PDB entry 6ZHH | X-ray diffraction, 3.00 A resolution | chain A

# Chain A
Protein: Calcium-transporting ATPase
From: Listeria monocytogenes
Notes: engineered mutation(s): G4 insertion
Reference sequence: A0A1C7PY84 (A0A1C7PY84_LISMN); numbering as in UniProt; present here: 2-40, 45-880
Amino-acid sequence (911 residues; each row starts with the number of its first residue; note: 4 numbers in that range are skipped by the numbering (no residue carries them; nothing is unmodelled there); a row labelled like 40A-40H holds insertion residues (40A, then the next letters in order); numbering starts at 0):
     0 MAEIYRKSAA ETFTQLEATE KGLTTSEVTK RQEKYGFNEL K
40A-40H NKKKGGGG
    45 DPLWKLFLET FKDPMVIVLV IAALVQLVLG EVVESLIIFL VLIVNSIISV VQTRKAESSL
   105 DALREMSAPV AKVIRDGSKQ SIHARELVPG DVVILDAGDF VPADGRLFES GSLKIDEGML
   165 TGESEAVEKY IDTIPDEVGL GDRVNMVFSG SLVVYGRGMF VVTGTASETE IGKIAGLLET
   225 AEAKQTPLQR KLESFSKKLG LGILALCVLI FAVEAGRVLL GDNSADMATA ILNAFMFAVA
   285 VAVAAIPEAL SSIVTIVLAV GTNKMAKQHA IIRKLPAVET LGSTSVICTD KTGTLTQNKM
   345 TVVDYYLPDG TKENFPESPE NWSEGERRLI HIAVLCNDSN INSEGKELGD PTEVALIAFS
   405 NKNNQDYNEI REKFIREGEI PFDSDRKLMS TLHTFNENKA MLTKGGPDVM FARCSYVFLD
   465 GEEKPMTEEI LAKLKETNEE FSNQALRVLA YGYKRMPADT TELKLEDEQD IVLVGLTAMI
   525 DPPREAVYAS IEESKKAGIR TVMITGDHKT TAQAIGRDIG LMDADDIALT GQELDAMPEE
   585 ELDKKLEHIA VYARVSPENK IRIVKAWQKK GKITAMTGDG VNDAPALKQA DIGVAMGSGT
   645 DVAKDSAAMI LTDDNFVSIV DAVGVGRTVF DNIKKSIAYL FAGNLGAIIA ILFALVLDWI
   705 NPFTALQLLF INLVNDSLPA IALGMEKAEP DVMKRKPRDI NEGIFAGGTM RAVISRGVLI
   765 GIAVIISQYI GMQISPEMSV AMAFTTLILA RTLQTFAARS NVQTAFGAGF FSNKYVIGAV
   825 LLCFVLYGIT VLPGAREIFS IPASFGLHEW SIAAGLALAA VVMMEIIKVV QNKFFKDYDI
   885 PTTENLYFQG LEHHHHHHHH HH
Not modelled in the structure: 0, 40A-40H, 888-906
Construct notes: initiating methionine (0); expression tag (1, 881-906); insertion (40E-40H)
Ion coordination: beryllium trifluoride ion near Asp334 (its only coordinating residue here); Mg2+: Asp334, Thr336, Asp623
Small-molecule neighbours: beryllium trifluoride: Thr165, Gly166, Glu167, Asp334, Lys335, Thr336, Gly337, Thr549, Gly550, Lys604, Asp623, Asn626, Asp627
Reported in the primary citation:
  - binding site for beryllium trifluoride ion: Asp334
  - contacts within the chain: Asp186-Arg598 (salt bridge), Arg261-Asp702 (salt bridge)
  - catalytic residues: Glu167
  - mutagenesis - E167Q: decreased catalytic activity (citing earlier work)
  - specificity-determining residues: Arg795

# Overview
Chain A binds beryllium trifluoride. Asp334, Thr336 and Asp623 form the Mg2+ site. The paper reports the
catalytic residue Glu167; E167Q reduces catalytic activity.
Chain A is Calcium-transporting ATPase (Listeria monocytogenes); the structure, Ca2+-ATPase from Listeria
Monocytogenes with G4 insertion, was determined by X-ray diffraction (same publication as 6ZHF and 6ZHG).
